PDB entry 8FW5 | electron microscopy, 3.08 A resolution | chains D and G of the 9 polymer chains in the assembly

== Chain D ==
Molecule: GTP-binding protein Gtr1
Organism: Escherichia coli
Chain sequence (321 residues; numbered 1 to 321; the number before each row is that of its first residue):
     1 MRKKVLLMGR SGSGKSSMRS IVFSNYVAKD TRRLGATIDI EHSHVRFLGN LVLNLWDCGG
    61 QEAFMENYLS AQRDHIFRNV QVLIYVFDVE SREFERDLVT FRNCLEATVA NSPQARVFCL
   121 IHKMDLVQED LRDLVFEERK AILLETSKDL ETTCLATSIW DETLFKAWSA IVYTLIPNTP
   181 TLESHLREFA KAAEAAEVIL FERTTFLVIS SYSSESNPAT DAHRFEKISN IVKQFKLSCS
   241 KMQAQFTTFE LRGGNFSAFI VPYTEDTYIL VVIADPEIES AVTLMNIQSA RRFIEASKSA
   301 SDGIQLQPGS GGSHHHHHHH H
Unresolved in the structure: 302-321
Metal / ion sites: Mg2+: Ser16, Thr37 (together with GDP)
Residues lining bound ligands: aluminium fluoride / GDP: Arg10, Ser11, Gly12, Ser13, Gly14, Lys15, Ser16, Ser17, Thr31, Arg32, Leu34, Gly35, Ala36, Thr37, Gly59, Gly60, Gln61, His122, Lys123, Asp125, Leu126, Ser158, Ile159, Trp160

== Chain G ==
Molecule: Schizosaccharomyces pombe LAM2, Human LAMTOR2 ortholog
Organism: Escherichia coli
Chain sequence (181 residues; numbered -20 to 160; the number before each row is that of its first residue; numbers below 1 keep their minus sign (Met-20 is residue -20)):
   -20 MGSSHHHHHH SLEVLFQGPG SMIKPKKLSS LMKQAVEETV PSIMVFTTTG SLLAYVSFED
    40 PKDGLKRLDL AKRVRSIAAL AGNMYSLYTA TNPSPLVAES TDDVIAHQRD VLFETIIEFE
   100 RGKLLIAAIS IDGAEDKLYS KDPLLLGIVG TENAKEGMMQ IKSELLKECI TNELSTLGKP
   160 V
Unresolved in the structure: -20 to 0

== Chain D / chain G interface ==
Pairs across the interface (31):
  His185(D) - Val160(G)
  Glu188(D) - Val160(G)
  Phe189(D) - Met1(G)  hydrophobic
  Phe189(D) - Val160(G)  hydrogen bond (backbone-backbone)
  Ala192(D) - Met1(G)  hydrophobic
  Glu194(D) - Lys5(G)  salt bridge
  Asp275(D) - Lys5(G)  salt bridge
  Glu277(D) - Lys5(G)
  Glu279(D) - Leu31(G)
  Glu279(D) - Leu32(G)
  Glu279(D) - Arg54(G)  salt bridge
  Ala281(D) - Ser30(G)
  Ala281(D) - Leu31(G)
  Ala281(D) - Leu32(G)  hydrophobic
  Val282(D) - Ile2(G)
  Val282(D) - Pro4(G)  hydrophobic
  Val282(D) - Leu32(G)
  Met285(D) - Ile2(G)  hydrophobic
  Met285(D) - Leu32(G)  hydrophobic
  Met285(D) - Leu117(G)
  Asn286(D) - Met1(G)
  Asn286(D) - Ile2(G)  hydrogen bond (side chain-backbone)
  Ser289(D) - Met1(G)
  Ser289(D) - Leu117(G)
  Ser289(D) - Gly157(G)
  Ser289(D) - Lys158(G)
  Arg292(D) - Asp115(G)
  Arg292(D) - Lys116(G)  hydrogen bond (side chain-backbone)
  Arg292(D) - Leu117(G)
  Phe293(D) - Pro159(G)  hydrophobic
  Phe293(D) - Val160(G)
Interface residues without a listed pair, chain D (19 interface residues in all): Ala193, Tyr263, Ile278, Ala290
Interface residues without a listed pair, chain G (18 interface residues in all): Lys3, Tyr34, Tyr118

== Overview ==
The interface between chain D and chain G involves 19 residues on one side and 18 on the other; the contacts
include 3 hydrogen bonds and 3 salt bridges. Polar contacts include Glu194(D)-Lys5(G), Asp275(D)-Lys5(G) and
Glu279(D)-Arg54(G). Bound to chain D: aluminium fluoride / GDP.
Here chain D is GTP-binding protein Gtr1 and chain G is Schizosaccharomyces pombe LAM2, Human LAMTOR2
ortholog, both from Escherichia coli. Entry 8FW5 (Chimeric HsGATOR1-SpGtr-SpLam complex) was determined by
electron microscopy.
